PDB entry 6HW4 | X-ray diffraction, 2.90 A resolution | chains F and G of the 28 polymer chains in the assembly

[Chain F]
Molecule: Probable proteasome subunit alpha type-7
From: Saccharomyces cerevisiae (strain ATCC 204508 / S288c)
Notes: EC 3.4.25.1
UniProtKB: P21242 (PSA7_YEAST); residues -3 to 284 here correspond to UniProt positions 1-288 (UniProt number = residue number + 4)
Chain sequence (288 residues; row label = number of the first residue in the row; numbers below 1 keep their minus sign (Met-3 is residue -3)):
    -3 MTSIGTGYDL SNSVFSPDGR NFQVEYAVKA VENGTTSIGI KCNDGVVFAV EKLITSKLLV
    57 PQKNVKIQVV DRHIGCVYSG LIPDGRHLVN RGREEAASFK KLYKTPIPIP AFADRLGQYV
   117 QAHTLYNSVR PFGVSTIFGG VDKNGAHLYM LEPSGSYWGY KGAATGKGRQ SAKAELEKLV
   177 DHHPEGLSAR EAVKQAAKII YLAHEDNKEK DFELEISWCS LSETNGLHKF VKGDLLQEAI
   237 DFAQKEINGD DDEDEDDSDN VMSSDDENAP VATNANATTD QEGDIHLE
Unresolved in the structure: -3 to 1, 245-284
Curated features (UniProtKB/Swiss-Prot):
  - modified residue: Thr-2 (N-acetylthreonine)

[Chain G]
Molecule: Proteasome subunit alpha type-1
From: Saccharomyces cerevisiae (strain ATCC 204508 / S288c)
Notes: EC 3.4.25.1
UniProtKB: P21243 (PSA1_YEAST); residues -8 to 243 here correspond to UniProt positions 1-252 (UniProt number = residue number + 9)
Chain sequence (252 residues; row label = number of the first residue in the row; numbers below 1 keep their minus sign (Met-8 is residue -8)):
    -8 MSGAAAASAA GYDRHITIFS PEGRLYQVEY AFKATNQTNI NSLAVRGKDC TVVISQKKVP
    52 DKLLDPTTVS YIFCISRTIG MVVNGPIPDA RNAALRAKAE AAEFRYKYGY DMPCDVLAKR
   112 MANLSQIYTQ RAYMRPLGVI LTFVSVDEEL GPSIYKTDPA GYYVGYKATA TGPKQQEITT
   172 NLENHFKKSK IDHINEESWE KVVEFAITHM IDALGTEFSK NDLEVGVATK DKFFTLSAEN
   232 IEERLVAIAE QD
Unresolved in the structure: -8 to 1, 243
Ion coordination: Mg2+: Thr8, Met125

[Chain F / chain G interface]
Contacting residue pairs (65):
  Thr2(F) - His6(G)  hydrogen bond (backbone-side chain)
  Gly3(F) - His6(G)
  Tyr4(F) - Arg5(G)
  Tyr4(F) - His6(G)
  Tyr4(F) - Tyr21(G)
  Ser9(F) - Arg126(G)
  Val10(F) - His6(G)
  Val10(F) - Gln18(G)
  Phe11(F) - Gln18(G)  hydrogen bond (backbone-side chain)
  Phe11(F) - Tyr21(G)
  Phe11(F) - Ala22(G)  hydrophobic
  Phe11(F) - Ala25(G)  hydrophobic
  Phe11(F) - Arg126(G)
  Phe11(F) - Pro127(G)
  Ser12(F) - Tyr21(G)
  Pro13(F) - Tyr21(G)  hydrophobic
  Pro13(F) - Lys24(G)  hydrogen bond (backbone-side chain)
  Asp14(F) - Lys24(G)
  Gly15(F) - Tyr21(G)
  Gly15(F) - Ala25(G)
  Lys37(F) - Asp56(G)  salt bridge
  Asp110(F) - Arg82(G)
  Gln114(F) - Arg82(G)  hydrogen bond (side chain-backbone)
  Gln114(F) - Asn83(G)
  Gln114(F) - Leu86(G)
  Gln117(F) - Pro79(G)
  Gln117(F) - Asp80(G)
  Gln117(F) - Asn83(G)  hydrogen bond
  Gln117(F) - Arg126(G)
  Thr120(F) - Arg126(G)  hydrogen bond (backbone-side chain)
  Leu121(F) - Asn83(G)
  Leu121(F) - Tyr124(G)
  Leu121(F) - Met125(G)  hydrophobic
  Leu121(F) - Arg126(G)  hydrogen bond (backbone-backbone)
  Leu121(F) - Leu128(G)  hydrophobic
  Tyr122(F) - Tyr124(G)  hydrophobic
  Tyr122(F) - Met125(G)  hydrophobic
  Ser150(F) - Pro79(G)
  Gly151(F) - Pro79(G)
  Ser152(F) - Ile78(G)
  Ser152(F) - Pro79(G)
  Tyr153(F) - Arg82(G)  hydrogen bond (backbone-side chain)
  Trp154(F) - Leu55(G)  hydrophobic
  Trp154(F) - Thr59(G)
  Trp154(F) - Val60(G)  hydrophobic
  Trp154(F) - Ser61(G)
  Trp154(F) - Tyr62(G)
  Trp154(F) - Ile78(G)  hydrophobic
  Trp154(F) - Arg82(G)
  Gly155(F) - Leu55(G)
  Gly155(F) - Asp56(G)  hydrogen bond (backbone-backbone)
  Gly155(F) - Thr59(G)  hydrogen bond (backbone-side chain)
  Tyr156(F) - Leu54(G)
  Tyr156(F) - Leu55(G)
  Tyr156(F) - Asp56(G)
  Lys157(F) - Lys53(G)
  Lys157(F) - Leu54(G)  hydrogen bond (backbone-backbone)
  Lys157(F) - Leu55(G)
  Gly158(F) - Leu54(G)
  Lys169(F) - Leu54(G)
  Leu172(F) - Leu54(G)
  Glu173(F) - Lys53(G)
  Glu173(F) - Leu54(G)
  Val176(F) - Leu54(G)  hydrophobic
  Asp177(F) - Lys53(G)  salt bridge
Also at the interface, not in a pair above, chain F (32 interface residues in all): Tyr145
Also at the interface, not in a pair above, chain G (29 interface residues in all): Asp52, Pro57, Gly129

[Overview]
32 residues of chain F face 29 of chain G across their interface; the contacts include 11 hydrogen bonds and 2
salt bridges. Polar pairs include Lys37(F)-Asp56(G), Asp177(F)-Lys53(G) and Thr2(F)-His6(G). Thr8(G) and
Met125(G) form the Mg2+ site.
Here chain F is Probable proteasome subunit alpha type-7 and chain G is Proteasome subunit alpha type-1, both
from Saccharomyces cerevisiae (strain ATCC 204508 / S288c). Entry 6HW4 (Yeast 20S proteasome in complex with
16) was determined by X-ray diffraction, deposited together with 6HTB, 6HTC, 6HTD, 6HTP, 6HTR, 6HUB and 30
further entries.
